9CX7 - chains E and D of the 7 polymer chains in the assembly; structure by electron microscopy, 3.30 A resolution.

[Chain E]
Molecule: Gamma-aminobutyric acid receptor subunit alpha-2
Source organism: Homo sapiens
Reference sequence: P47869 (GBRA2_HUMAN); residues 1-423 here correspond to UniProt positions 29-451 (UniProt number = residue number + 28)
Chain sequence (423 residues; row label = number of the first residue in the row):
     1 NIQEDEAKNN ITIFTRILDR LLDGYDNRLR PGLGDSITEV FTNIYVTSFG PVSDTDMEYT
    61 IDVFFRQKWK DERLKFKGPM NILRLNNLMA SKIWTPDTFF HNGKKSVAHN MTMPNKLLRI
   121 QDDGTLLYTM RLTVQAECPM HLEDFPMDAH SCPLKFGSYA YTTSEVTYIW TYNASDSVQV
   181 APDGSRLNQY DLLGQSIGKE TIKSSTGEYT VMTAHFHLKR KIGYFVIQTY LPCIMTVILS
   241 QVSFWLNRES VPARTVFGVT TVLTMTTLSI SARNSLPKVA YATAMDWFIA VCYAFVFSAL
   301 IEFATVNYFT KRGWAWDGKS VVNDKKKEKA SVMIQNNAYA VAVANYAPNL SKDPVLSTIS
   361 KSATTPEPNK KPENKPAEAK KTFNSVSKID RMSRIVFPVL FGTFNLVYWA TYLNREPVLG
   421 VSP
Disordered / not traced: 1-8, 312-385, 414-423
Disulfide bonds: Cys138-Cys152
Covalent attachments: glycan linked to Asn110
Residues lining bound ligands:
  - gamma-amino-butanoic acid (ABU): Phe64, Arg66, Leu117, Thr129
  - PIO ([(2R)-2-octanoyloxy-3-[oxidanyl-[(1R,2R,3S,4R,5R,6S)-2,3,6-tris(oxidanyl)-4,5-diphosphonooxy-cyclohexyl]oxy-phosphoryl]oxy-propyl] octanoate): Arg248, Glu302, Thr305, Phe309, Lys311, Val386, Ser387, Lys388, Ile389, Met392
Curated features (UniProtKB/Swiss-Prot):
  - binding site (4-aminobutanoate): Arg66, Thr129
  - glycosylation (N-linked (GlcNAc...) asparagine): Asn10, Asn110

[Chain D]
Molecule: Gamma-aminobutyric acid receptor subunit beta-3
Source organism: Homo sapiens
Reference sequence: P28472 (GBRB3_HUMAN); residues 1-448 here correspond to UniProt positions 26-473 (UniProt number = residue number + 25)
Chain sequence (448 residues; numbered 1 to 448; the number before each row is that of its first residue):
     1 QSVNDPGNMS FVKETVDKLL KGYDIRLRPD FGGPPVCVGM NIDIASIDMV SEVNMDYTLT
    61 MYFQQYWRDK RLAYSGIPLN LTLDNRVADQ LWVPDTYFLN DKKSFVHGVT VKNRMIRLHP
   121 DGTVLYGLRI TTTAACMMDL RRYPLDEQNC TLEIESYGYT TDDIEFYWRG GDKAVTGVER
   181 IELPQFSIVE HRLVSRNVVF ATGAYPRLSL SFRLKRNIGY FILQTYMPSI LITILSWVSF
   241 WINYDASAAR VALGITTVLT MTTINTHLRE TLPKIPYVKA IDMYLMGCFV FVFLALLEYA
   301 FVNYIFFGRG PQRQKKLAEK TAKAKNDRSK SESNRVDAHG NILLTSLEVH NEMNEVSGGI
   361 GDTRNSAISF DNSGIQYRKQ SMPREGHGRF LGDRSLPHKK THLRRRSSQL KIKIPDLTDV
   421 NAIDRWSRIV FPFTFSLFNL VYWLYYVN
Disordered / not traced: 1-8, 309-419, 448
Disulfide bonds: Cys136-Cys150
Covalent attachments: N-acetylglucosamine (NAG) linked to Asn80, Asn149
Residues lining bound ligands: gamma-amino-butanoic acid (ABU): Tyr97, Glu155, Ser156, Tyr157, Phe200, Ala201, Thr202, Tyr205
Curated features (UniProtKB/Swiss-Prot):
  - binding site (benzamidine): Asp95 to Tyr97, Glu155 to Tyr157, Phe200
  - binding site (4-aminobutanoate): Tyr97, Glu155, Tyr157, Thr202
  - binding site (histamine): Tyr97, Ser156, Tyr157, Thr202
  - glycosylation (N-linked (GlcNAc...) asparagine): Asn8, Asn80, Asn149

[Interface between chain E and chain D]
Residue-residue contacts - 84 pairs, chain E then chain D:
  Ile11(E) - Leu27(D)
  Ile11(E) - Arg71(D)
  Phe14(E) - Phe31(D)  hydrophobic
  Thr15(E) - Asp24(D)  hydrogen bond
  Thr15(E) - Leu27(D)
  Leu18(E) - Leu27(D)  hydrophobic
  Asp19(E) - Arg26(D)  salt bridge
  Leu22(E) - Arg26(D)
  Tyr45(E) - Phe200(D)
  Phe64(E) - Tyr97(D)
  Phe64(E) - Leu99(D)  hydrophobic
  Arg66(E) - Ala201(D)
  Leu83(E) - Phe31(D)  hydrophobic
  Arg84(E) - Phe31(D)
  Arg84(E) - Tyr159(D)
  Arg84(E) - Asp163(D)  salt bridge
  Leu85(E) - Arg26(D)
  Asn86(E) - Ile25(D)  hydrogen bond (side chain-backbone)
  Asn86(E) - Arg26(D)
  Leu88(E) - Ile25(D)  hydrophobic
  Leu88(E) - Arg26(D)
  Met89(E) - Arg26(D)
  His109(E) - Asp101(D)  salt bridge
  His109(E) - Lys102(D)  hydrogen bond (side chain-backbone)
  His109(E) - Lys103(D)
  Met111(E) - Thr96(D)
  Met111(E) - Tyr97(D)
  Met111(E) - Phe98(D)  hydrophobic
  Met111(E) - Ser104(D)
  Met111(E) - Phe105(D)
  Met111(E) - Val106(D)  hydrophobic
  Met111(E) - Ile130(D)  hydrophobic
  Thr112(E) - Thr96(D)  hydrogen bond (backbone-backbone)
  Thr112(E) - Phe98(D)
  Met113(E) - Asp95(D)
  Asn115(E) - Tyr97(D)
  Asn115(E) - Tyr157(D)
  Lys116(E) - Tyr157(D)
  Leu117(E) - Tyr157(D)
  Leu117(E) - Tyr205(D)
  Arg119(E) - Gly158(D)  hydrogen bond (side chain-backbone)
  Arg119(E) - Thr160(D)
  Arg119(E) - Thr202(D)  hydrogen bond (side chain-backbone)
  Arg119(E) - Tyr205(D)  hydrogen bond
  Thr129(E) - Tyr157(D)  hydrogen bond (backbone-side chain)
  Met130(E) - Tyr157(D)  hydrogen bond (backbone-side chain)
  Arg131(E) - Tyr97(D)
  Arg131(E) - Phe98(D)
  Arg131(E) - Leu99(D)
  Arg131(E) - Asp101(D)  hydrogen bond (side chain-backbone)
  Arg131(E) - Tyr157(D)  hydrogen bond (backbone-side chain)
  Ser185(E) - Met137(D)
  Arg186(E) - Lys102(D)
  Arg186(E) - Ala135(D)
  Arg186(E) - Met137(D)
  Asn188(E) - Pro273(D)
  Asn188(E) - Pro276(D)
  Gln189(E) - Lys274(D)
  Lys221(E) - Pro276(D)
  Gly223(E) - Pro276(D)
  Tyr224(E) - Arg269(D)
  Tyr224(E) - Lys274(D)
  Tyr224(E) - Ile275(D)
  Tyr224(E) - Pro276(D)
  Gln228(E) - Thr266(D)
  Gln228(E) - Arg269(D)  hydrogen bond
  Met235(E) - Phe289(D)  hydrophobic
  Leu239(E) - Ile255(D)  hydrophobic
  Leu239(E) - Phe293(D)  hydrophobic
  Leu239(E) - Leu296(D)  hydrophobic
  Val242(E) - Ala300(D)  hydrophobic
  Trp245(E) - Tyr304(D)
  Leu246(E) - Ala300(D)  hydrophobic
  Leu246(E) - Asn303(D)
  Asn247(E) - Asn303(D)
  Asn247(E) - Phe307(D)
  Ser250(E) - Ser247(D)  hydrogen bond
  Ala253(E) - Ser247(D)
  Ala253(E) - Val251(D)
  Phe257(E) - Val251(D)  hydrophobic
  Phe257(E) - Ile255(D)  hydrophobic
  Thr260(E) - Ile255(D)
  Thr264(E) - Leu259(D)
  Ser275(E) - Lys274(D)  hydrogen bond
Interface residues without a listed pair, chain E (54 interface residues in all): Val107, Leu127, Ile227, Leu231, Pro232, Ile238, Val256, Leu268
Interface residues without a listed pair, chain D (61 interface residues in all): Arg28, Asp30, Gly32, Phe63, Gln65, Val93, Pro94, Ala248, Val258, Thr262, Asn265, Glu270, Tyr277, Met286, Leu297

[Overview]
54 residues of chain E and 61 residues of chain D are in contact; the contacts include 14 hydrogen bonds and 3
salt bridges. Among the polar pairs are Asp19(E)-Arg26(D), Arg84(E)-Asp163(D) and His109(E)-Asp101(D).
Gamma-amino-butanoic acid is bound between chain E and chain D.
Here chain E is Gamma-aminobutyric acid receptor subunit alpha-2 and chain D is Gamma-aminobutyric acid
receptor subunit beta-3, both from Homo sapiens. Entry 9CX7 (Native human GABAA receptor of
beta3-alpha1-gamma2-beta3-alpha2 assembly) was determined by electron microscopy, deposited together with
9CRS, 9CRV, 9CSB, 9CT0, 9CTJ, 9CTP and 6 further entries.
